Entry 7BTF (electron microscopy, 2.95 A resolution); this record covers chains C and B of the 4 polymer chains in the assembly.

== Chain C ==
Molecule: Non-structural protein 7
Organism: Severe acute respiratory syndrome coronavirus 2
UniProt: P0DTD1 (R1AB_SARS2); residues 1-83 here correspond to UniProt positions 3860-3942 (UniProt number = residue number + 3859)
Sequence (83 residues; row label = number of the first residue in the row):
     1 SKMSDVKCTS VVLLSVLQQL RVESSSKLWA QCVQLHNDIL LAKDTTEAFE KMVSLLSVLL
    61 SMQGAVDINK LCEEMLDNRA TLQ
Not modelled in the structure: 69-83
Curated features (UniProtKB/Swiss-Prot):
  - site: Gln83 (Cleavage)

== Chain B ==
Molecule: Non-structural protein 8
Organism: Severe acute respiratory syndrome coronavirus 2
UniProt: P0DTD1 (R1AB_SARS2); residues 1-198 here correspond to UniProt positions 3943-4140 (UniProt number = residue number + 3942)
Sequence (198 residues; row label = number of the first residue in the row):
     1 AIASEFSSLP SYAAFATAQE AYEQAVANGD SEVVLKKLKK SLNVAKSEFD RDAAMQRKLE
    61 KMADQAMTQM YKQARSEDKR AKVTSAMQTM LFTMLRKLDN DALNNIINNA RDGCVPLNII
   121 PLTTAAKLMV VIPDYNTYKN TCDGTTFTYA SALWEIQQVV DADSKIVQLS EISMDNSPNL
   181 AWPLIVTALR ANSAVKLQ
Not modelled in the structure: 1-66, 193-198
Curated features (UniProtKB/Swiss-Prot):
  - site: Gln198 (Cleavage)

== Chain C / chain B interface ==
Residue-residue contacts (5):
  Ser25(C) - Asp163(B)
  Ser26(C) - Ala162(B)
  Ser26(C) - Asp163(B)  hydrogen bond (backbone-side chain)
  Lys27(C) - Pro178(B)  hydrogen bond (side chain-backbone)
  Lys27(C) - Leu180(B)
Also at the interface, not in a pair above, chain C (4 interface residues in all): Ser24
Also at the interface, not in a pair above, chain B (5 interface residues in all): Ala181

== Summary ==
The interface between chain C and chain B involves 4 residues on one side and 5 on the other, with 2 hydrogen
bonds. Polar pairs include Ser26(C)-Asp163(B) and Lys27(C)-Pro178(B).
Chain C is Non-structural protein 7 and chain B is Non-structural protein 8, both from Severe acute
respiratory syndrome coronavirus 2; the structure, SARS-CoV-2 RNA-dependent RNA polymerase in complex with
cofactors in reduced condition, was determined by electron microscopy, deposited together with 6M71.
